Entry 1WWW (X-ray diffraction, 2.20 A resolution); this record covers chains W and X of the 4 polymer chains in the assembly.

[Chain W]
Molecule: Protein (nerve growth factor)
Organism: Homo sapiens
UniProtKB: P01138 (NGF_HUMAN); residues 1-120 here correspond to UniProt positions 122-241 (UniProt number = residue number + 121)
Chain sequence (120 residues; each row starts with the number of its first residue):
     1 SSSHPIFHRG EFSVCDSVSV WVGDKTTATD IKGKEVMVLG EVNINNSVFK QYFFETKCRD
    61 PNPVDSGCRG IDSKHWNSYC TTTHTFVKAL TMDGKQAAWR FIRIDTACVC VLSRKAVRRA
Not modelled in the structure: 1, 61-66, 117-120
Disulfide bonds: C15-C80, C58-C108, C68-C110
UniProt features mapped onto this chain:
  - binding site (a 1-acyl-sn-glycero-3-phospho-(1D-myo-inositol)): Y52, K88
  - binding site (a 1-acyl-sn-glycero-3-phospho-L-serine): K88

[Chain X]
Molecule: Protein (trka receptor)
Organism: Homo sapiens
Notes: fragment: domain 5
UniProtKB: P04629 (NTRK1_HUMAN); residues 282-382 here = UniProt positions 282-382
Chain sequence (101 residues; numbered 282 to 382; the number before each row is that of its first residue):
   282 VSFPASVQLH TAVEMHHWCI PFSVDGQPAP SLRWLFNGSV LNETSFIFTE FLEPAANETV
   342 RHGCLRLNQP THVNNGNYTL LAANPFGQAS ASIMAAFMDN P
Disulfide bonds: C300-C345
UniProt features mapped onto this chain:
  - glycosylation (N-linked (GlcNAc...) asparagine): N318, N323, N338, N358
  - natural variant: Y359 (Y359C: In CIPA)

[Interface between chain W and chain X]
Pairs across the interface (30; chain W residue first):
  H4(W) with H291(X); P302(X); F303(X), hydrogen bond (side chain-backbone); S304(X); H343(X); G344(X), hydrogen bond (side chain-backbone)
  P5(W) with L333(X), hydrophobic; H343(X)
  I6(W) with M296(X), hydrophobic; C300(X), hydrophobic; L333(X); C345(X), hydrophobic
  F7(W) with V294(X), hydrophobic
  R9(W) with L333(X); E334(X), hydrogen bond (side chain-backbone)
  E11(W) with M296(X); H297(X), hydrogen bond (backbone-backbone); R347(X), salt bridge
  F12(W) with M296(X), hydrophobic; H297(X)
  S13(W) with M296(X); H297(X)
  S17(W) with E295(X)
  S19(W) with M379(X)
  W21(W) with H353(X), hydrogen bond; M379(X); D380(X)
  Y52(W) with P382(X)
  F54(W) with T352(X); M379(X), hydrophobic
Other interface residues (no listed pair), chain W (15 interface residues in all): G10, R59

[In short]
15 residues of chain W and 20 residues of chain X are in contact, with 5 hydrogen bonds and 1 salt bridge.
Polar contacts include E11(W)-R347(X), H4(W)-F303(X) and H4(W)-G344(X). UniProt lists residues binding
1-acyl-sn-glycero-3-phospho-(1D-myo-inositol) Y52(W) and K88(W) and residue binding
1-acyl-sn-glycero-3-phospho-L-serine K88(W) on chain W.
Chain W is Protein (nerve growth factor) and chain X is Protein (trka receptor), both from Homo sapiens; the
structure, Ngf in complex with domain 5 of the trka receptor, was determined by X-ray diffraction.
